7V7C - chains A and C of the 8 polymer chains in the assembly; structure by electron microscopy, 3.70 A resolution.

Chain A:
Name: DDB1- and CUL4-associated factor 1
Organism: Homo sapiens
Notes: EC 2.7.11.1
UniProtKB: Q9Y4B6 (DCAF1_HUMAN); numbering as in UniProt (aligned over 1-1507)
Sequence (1507 residues; row label = number of the first residue in the row):
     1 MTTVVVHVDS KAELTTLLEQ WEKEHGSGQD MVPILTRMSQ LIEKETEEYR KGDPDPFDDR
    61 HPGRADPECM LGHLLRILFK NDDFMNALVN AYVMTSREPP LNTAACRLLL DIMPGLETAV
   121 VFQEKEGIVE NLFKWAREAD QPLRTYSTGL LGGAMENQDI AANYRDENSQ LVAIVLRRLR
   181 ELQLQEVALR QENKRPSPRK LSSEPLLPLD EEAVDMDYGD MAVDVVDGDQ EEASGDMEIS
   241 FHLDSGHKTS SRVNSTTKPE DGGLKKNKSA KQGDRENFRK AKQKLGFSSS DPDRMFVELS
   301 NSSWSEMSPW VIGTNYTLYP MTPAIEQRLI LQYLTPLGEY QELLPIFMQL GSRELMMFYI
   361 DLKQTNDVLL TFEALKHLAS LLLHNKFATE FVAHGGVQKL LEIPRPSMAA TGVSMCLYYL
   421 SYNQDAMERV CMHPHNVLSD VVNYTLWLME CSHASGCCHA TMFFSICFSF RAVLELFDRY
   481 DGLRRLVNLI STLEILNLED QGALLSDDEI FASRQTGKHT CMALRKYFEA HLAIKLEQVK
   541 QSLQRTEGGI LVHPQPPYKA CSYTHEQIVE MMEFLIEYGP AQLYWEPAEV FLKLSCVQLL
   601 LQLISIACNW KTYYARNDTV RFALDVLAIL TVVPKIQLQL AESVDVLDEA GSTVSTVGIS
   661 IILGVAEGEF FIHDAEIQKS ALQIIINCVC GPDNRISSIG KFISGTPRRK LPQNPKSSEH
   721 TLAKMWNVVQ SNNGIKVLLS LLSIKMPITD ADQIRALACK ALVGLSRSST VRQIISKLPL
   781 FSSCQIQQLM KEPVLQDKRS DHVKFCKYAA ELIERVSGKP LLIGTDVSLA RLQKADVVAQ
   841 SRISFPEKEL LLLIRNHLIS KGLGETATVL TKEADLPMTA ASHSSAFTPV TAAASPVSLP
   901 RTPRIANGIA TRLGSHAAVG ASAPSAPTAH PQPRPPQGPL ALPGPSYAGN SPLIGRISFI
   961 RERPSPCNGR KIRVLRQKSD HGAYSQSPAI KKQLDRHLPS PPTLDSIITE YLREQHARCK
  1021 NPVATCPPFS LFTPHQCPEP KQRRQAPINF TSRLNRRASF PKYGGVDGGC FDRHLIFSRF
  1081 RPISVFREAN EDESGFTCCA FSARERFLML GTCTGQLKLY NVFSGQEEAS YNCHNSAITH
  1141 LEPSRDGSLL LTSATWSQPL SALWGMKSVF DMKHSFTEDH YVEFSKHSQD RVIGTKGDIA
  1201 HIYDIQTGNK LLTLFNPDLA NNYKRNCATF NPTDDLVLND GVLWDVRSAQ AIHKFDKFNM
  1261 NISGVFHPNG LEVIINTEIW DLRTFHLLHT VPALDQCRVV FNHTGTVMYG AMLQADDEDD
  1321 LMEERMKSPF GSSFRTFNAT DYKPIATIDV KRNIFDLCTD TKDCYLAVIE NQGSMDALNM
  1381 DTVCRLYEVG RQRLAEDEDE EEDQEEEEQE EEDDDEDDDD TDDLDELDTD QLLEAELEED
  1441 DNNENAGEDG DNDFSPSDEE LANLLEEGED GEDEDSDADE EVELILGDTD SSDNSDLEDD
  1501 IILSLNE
Unresolved in the structure: 195-322, 695-715, 880-1000, 1315-1327, 1394-1507
Disulfides: Cys1019-Cys1037
UniProt features mapped onto this chain:
  - motif: Val1242 to Ala1249 (DWD box 1), Glu1278 to Phe1285 (DWD box 2)
  - modified residue: Ser202 (Phosphoserine), Ser255 (Phosphoserine), Lys701 (N6-acetyllysine), Ser828 (Phosphoserine), Thr888 (Phosphothreonine), Ser895 (Phosphoserine), Ser898 (Phosphoserine), Ser979 (Phosphoserine), Ser1000 (Phosphoserine), Ser1328 (Phosphoserine)
  - natural variant: Leu378 (L378F: Does not affect serine/threonine-protein kinase kinase activity)
  - mutagenesis: Lys194 (K194R: Abolishes serine/threonine-protein kinase kinase activity), Asp361 (D361A: Abolishes serine/threonine-protein kinase kinase activity), Lys363 (K363A: Abolishes serine/threonine-protein kinase kinase activity), Arg1247 (R1247A: Loss of interaction with DDB1, no effect on interaction with TET3; when associated with A-1283), Arg1283 (R1283A: Loss of interaction with DDB1, no effect on interaction with TET3; when associated with A-1247)

Chain C:
Name: Protein Vpr
Organism: Human immunodeficiency virus 1
UniProtKB: B2CPZ1 (B2CPZ1_9HIV1); numbering as in UniProt (aligned over 1-96)
Sequence (96 residues; numbered 1 to 96; the number before each row is that of its first residue):
     1 MEQAPEDQGP QREPYNEWTL ELLEELKSEA VRHFPRIWLH NLGQHIYETY GDTWAGVEAI
    61 IRILQQLLFI HFRIGCRHSR IGVTRQRRAR NGASRS
Unresolved in the structure: 80-96

Chain A / chain C interface:
Pairs across the interface - 48 pairs, chain A then chain C:
  Glu1091(A) with Arg62(C), salt bridge
  Glu1093(A) with Arg62(C), salt bridge; Gln66(C)
  Thr1097(A) with Phe69(C)
  Ser1102(A) with Glu2(C), hydrogen bond
  Arg1104(A) with Glu2(C)
  Arg1106(A) with Glu2(C)
  Phe1107(A) with Glu2(C)
  Cys1113(A) with Gln65(C); Gln66(C)
  Thr1114(A) with Gln65(C)
  Leu1119(A) with Ala4(C), hydrophobic
  Ser1130(A) with Asp7(C)
  Tyr1131(A) with Pro5(C), hydrogen bond (side chain-backbone); Asp7(C)
  Asn1132(A) with Pro10(C); Gln11(C); Arg12(C)
  His1134(A) with Arg12(C)
  Asn1135(A) with Arg12(C), hydrogen bond; Trp18(C); Gln65(C), hydrogen bond (backbone-side chain)
  Ser1136(A) with Gln65(C)
  Ala1137(A) with Phe69(C), hydrophobic
  Ile1138(A) with Phe69(C)
  Thr1139(A) with Phe69(C)
  Thr1155(A) with Leu68(C); Phe69(C); Phe72(C)
  Trp1156(A) with Glu25(C); Leu26(C), hydrophobic; Glu29(C)
  Gln1158(A) with Glu25(C)
  Trp1164(A) with Pro10(C)
  Met1166(A) with Pro5(C), hydrophobic
  Ser1168(A) with Pro5(C); Glu6(C), hydrogen bond (backbone-backbone)
  Val1169(A) with Gln8(C)
  Phe1170(A) with Glu6(C), hydrogen bond (backbone-backbone); Gln8(C); Gly9(C), hydrogen bond (backbone-backbone)
  Lys1224(A) with Gly75(C), hydrogen bond (side chain-backbone)
  Arg1225(A) with Arg73(C), hydrogen bond (side chain-backbone); Gly75(C)
  Arg1298(A) with Arg73(C)
  Phe1330(A) with Ile74(C), hydrophobic
  Phe1355(A) with Arg73(C), hydrogen bond (backbone-side chain)
  Met1380(A) with Gln66(C)
Other interface residues (no listed pair), chain A (39 interface residues in all): Ser1094, Gly1095, Lys1167, Leu1313, Ala1377, Leu1378
Other interface residues (no listed pair), chain C (32 interface residues in all): Met1, Gln3, Leu22, Leu42, Ala59, Ile63, Leu67, Ile70, Cys76

Overview:
Chain A and chain C form an interface of 39 and 32 residues respectively, with 10 hydrogen bonds and 2 salt
bridges. Polar pairs include Glu1091(A)-Arg62(C), Glu1093(A)-Arg62(C) and Ser1102(A)-Glu2(C). UniProt lists 5
mutagenesis sites on chain A.
Chain A is DDB1- and CUL4-associated factor 1 (Homo sapiens) and chain C is Protein Vpr (Human
immunodeficiency virus 1); the structure, CryoEM structure of DDB1-VprBP-Vpr-UNG2(94-313) complex, was
determined by electron microscopy.
